PDB entry 1GPA | X-ray diffraction, 2.90 A resolution | chains A and C of the 4 polymer chains in the assembly

[Chain A (and C)]
Protein: Glycogen phosphorylase A
From: Oryctolagus cuniculus
Notes: EC 2.4.1.1; chain C of this document is another copy of the same molecule, construct and numbering; everything in this record applies to it too
UniProtKB: P00489 (PHS2_RABIT); residues 1-842 here = UniProt positions 1-842
Chain sequence (842 residues; numbered 1 to 842; the number before each row is that of its first residue):
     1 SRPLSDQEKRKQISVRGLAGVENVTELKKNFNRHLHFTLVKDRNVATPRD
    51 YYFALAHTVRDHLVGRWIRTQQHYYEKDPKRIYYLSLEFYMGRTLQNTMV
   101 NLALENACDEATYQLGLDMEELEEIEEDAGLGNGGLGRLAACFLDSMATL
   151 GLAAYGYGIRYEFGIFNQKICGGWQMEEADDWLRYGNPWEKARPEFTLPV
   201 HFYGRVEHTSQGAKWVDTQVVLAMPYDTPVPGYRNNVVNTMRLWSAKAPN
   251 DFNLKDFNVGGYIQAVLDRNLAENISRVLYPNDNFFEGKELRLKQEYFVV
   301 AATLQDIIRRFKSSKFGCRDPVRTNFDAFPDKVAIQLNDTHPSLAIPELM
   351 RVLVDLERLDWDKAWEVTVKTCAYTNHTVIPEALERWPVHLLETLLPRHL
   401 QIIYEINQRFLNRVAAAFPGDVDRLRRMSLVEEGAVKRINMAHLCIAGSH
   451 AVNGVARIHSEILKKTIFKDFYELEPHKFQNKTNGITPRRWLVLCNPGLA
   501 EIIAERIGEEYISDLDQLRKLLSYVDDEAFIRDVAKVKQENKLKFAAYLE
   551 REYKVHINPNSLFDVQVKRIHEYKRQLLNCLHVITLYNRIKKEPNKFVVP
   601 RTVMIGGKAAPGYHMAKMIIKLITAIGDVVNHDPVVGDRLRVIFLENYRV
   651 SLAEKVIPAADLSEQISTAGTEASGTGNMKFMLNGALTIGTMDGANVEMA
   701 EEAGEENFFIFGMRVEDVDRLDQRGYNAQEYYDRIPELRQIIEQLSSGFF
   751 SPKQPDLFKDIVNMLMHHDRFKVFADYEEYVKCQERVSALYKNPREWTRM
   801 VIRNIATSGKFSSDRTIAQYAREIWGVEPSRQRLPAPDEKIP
Unresolved in the structure: 1-9, 838-842
Covalently attached groups: pyridoxal phosphate (PLP) linked to Lys-680
Modified residues: Ser-14 (phosphoserine; SEP)
Differences from the reference sequence: conflict Ile-380 (Leu in P00489)
Small-molecule neighbours: pyridoxal phosphate (PLP): Tyr-90, Gly-134, Arg-138, Trp-491, Val-567, Lys-568, Lys-574, Tyr-648, Arg-649, Val-650, Ala-653, Gly-675, Thr-676, Gly-677
Swiss-Prot annotation at these positions:
  - modified residue: Ser-747 (Phosphoserine)
What the authors report for this chain:
  - post-translational modification sites: Ser-14
  - contacts within the chain: Ser-14/Arg-16 (hydrogen bond), Val-15/Ile-68, Ser-14/Arg-69, Arg-69/Gln-72 (hydrogen bond)
  - conformationally variable residues (helix shift, loop rearrangement, order/disorder transition, side-chain flip): Arg-10 to Val-21, Leu-35 to Val-45, Pro-48 to Val-64, Arg-69, Arg-569, Asp-838 to Pro-842
  - binding site for sulfate ion: Arg-569

[How chain A and chain C interact]
Pairs across the interface - 6 pairs, chain A then chain C:
  Phe-257(A) / Thr-394(C)
  Tyr-262(A) / Leu-271(C)  hydrophobic
  Gln-264(A) / Gln-264(C)
  Gln-264(A) / Leu-267(C)
  Leu-267(A) / Tyr-262(C)
  Leu-271(A) / Tyr-262(C)  hydrophobic
Also at the interface, not in a pair above, chain A (7 interface residues in all): Arg-205, His-390
Also at the interface, not in a pair above, chain C (7 interface residues in all): Arg-205, Phe-257

[Overview]
The chain A/chain C interface involves 7 residues from each chain. Pyridoxal phosphate is covalently linked to
Lys-680(A). From the paper: a binding site for sulfate ion at Arg-569(A); a modification site at Ser-14(A).
Both chains are Glycogen phosphorylase A (Oryctolagus cuniculus). Entry 1GPA (Structural mechanism for
glycogen phosphorylase control by phosphorylation and amp) was determined by X-ray diffraction (same
publication as 7GPB and 8GPB).
